Entry 4TR3 (X-ray diffraction, 1.90 A resolution); this record covers chain A.

[Chain A]
Protein: Type III iodothyronine deiodinase
From: Mus musculus
Notes: EC 1.97.1.11
UniProtKB: Q91ZI8 (IOD3_MOUSE); residues 120-304 here = UniProt positions 120-304
Amino-acid sequence (191 residues; each row starts with the number of its first residue):
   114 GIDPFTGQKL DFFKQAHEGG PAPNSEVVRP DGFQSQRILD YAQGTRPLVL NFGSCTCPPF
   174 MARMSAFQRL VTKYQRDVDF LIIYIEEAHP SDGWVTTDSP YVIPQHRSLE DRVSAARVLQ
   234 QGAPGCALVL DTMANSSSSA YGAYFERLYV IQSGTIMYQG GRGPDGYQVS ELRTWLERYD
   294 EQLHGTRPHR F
Not modelled in the structure: 302-304
Modified positions: Mse174, Mse177, Mse246, Mse270 (selenomethionine; parent Met)
Construct notes: expression tag (114-119); engineered mutation C170 (Sec in Q91ZI8)

[Overview]
Chain A is Type III iodothyronine deiodinase (Mus musculus); the structure, Mouse iodothyronine deiodinase 3
catalytic core, SeMet-labeled active site mutant SeCys->Cys, was determined by X-ray diffraction together with
4TR4 from the same study.
